7QVX - chains A and B of the 3 polymer chains in the assembly; structure by electron microscopy, 2.50 A resolution.

[Chain A]
Protein: Capsid protein VP1
Source organism: Coxsackievirus A6
UniProtKB: Q6JKS2 (Q6JKS2_9ENTO); residues 1-304 here correspond to UniProt positions 567-870 (UniProt number = residue number + 566)
Chain sequence (304 residues; numbered 1 to 304; the number before each row is that of its first residue):
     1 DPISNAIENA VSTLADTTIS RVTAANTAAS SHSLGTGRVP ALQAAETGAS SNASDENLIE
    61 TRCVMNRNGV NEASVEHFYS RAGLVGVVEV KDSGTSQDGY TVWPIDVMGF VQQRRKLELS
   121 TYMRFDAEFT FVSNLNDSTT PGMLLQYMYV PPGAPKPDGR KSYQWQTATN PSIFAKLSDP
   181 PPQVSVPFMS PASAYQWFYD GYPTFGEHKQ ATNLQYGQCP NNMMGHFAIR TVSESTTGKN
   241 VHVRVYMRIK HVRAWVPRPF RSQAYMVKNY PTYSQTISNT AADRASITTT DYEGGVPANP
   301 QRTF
Unresolved in the structure: 1-61, 205-214, 293-304

[Chain B]
Protein: Capsid protein VP2
Source organism: Coxsackievirus A6
UniProtKB: Q6JKS2 (Q6JKS2_9ENTO); residues 1-256 here correspond to UniProt positions 70-325 (UniProt number = residue number + 69)
Chain sequence (256 residues; numbered 1 to 256; the number before each row is that of its first residue):
     1 SPSVEACGYS DRVAQLTVGN STITTQEAAN IVLSYGEWPG YCPSTDATAV DKPTRPDVSV
    61 NRFYTLSTKS WKTESTGWYW KFPDVLNDTG VFGQNAQFHY LYRSGFCMHV QCNASKFHQG
   121 ALLVVVIPEF VVAASSPATK PNGQGLYPDF AHTNPGKEGQ VFRDPYVLDA GIPLSQALVF
   181 PHQWINLRTN NCATIIMPYV NALPFDSALN HSNFGLAVIP ISPLKYCNGA TTEVPITLTI
   241 APLNSEFSGL RQAIKQ
Unresolved in the structure: 1-29, 139-143, 252-256
What the authors report for this chain:
  - conformationally variable residues (order/disorder transition): Thr45 to Ala47

[Chain A / chain B interface]
Contacting residue pairs - 80 pairs, chain A then chain B:
  Thr121(A) with Glu129(B)
  Tyr122(A) with Glu129(B), hydrogen bond; Val200(B), hydrogen bond (side chain-backbone); Asn201(B); Ala202(B)
  Ala192(A) with Ala202(B), hydrophobic; Leu203(B), hydrophobic
  Ser193(A) with Ala202(B), hydrogen bond (backbone-backbone)
  Ala194(A) with Ala202(B)
  Gln196(A) with Glu129(B); Asn201(B), hydrogen bond; Ala202(B)
  Phe198(A) with Glu129(B)
  Tyr199(A) with Glu129(B); Val131(B); His211(B)
  Asp200(A) with Lys81(B), salt bridge; Glu129(B), hydrogen bond (backbone-side chain); Phe130(B); Val131(B); His211(B); Ser212(B), hydrogen bond (backbone-backbone)
  Gly201(A) with Asn210(B)
  Tyr202(A) with Phe150(B); Thr153(B), hydrogen bond; Asn154(B); Asn210(B), hydrogen bond (backbone-backbone)
  Tyr216(A) with Lys81(B); Phe130(B); Val131(B); Val132(B), hydrogen bond (side chain-backbone); Pro148(B), hydrophobic; Thr153(B)
  Val256(A) with Tyr35(B); Pro128(B), hydrophobic; Val200(B), hydrophobic
  Pro257(A) with Val179(B); Phe180(B)
  Arg258(A) with Pro128(B), hydrogen bond (side chain-backbone); Glu129(B), hydrogen bond (side chain-backbone); Val179(B); Phe180(B)
  Pro259(A) with Ile172(B); Gln176(B); Val179(B); Phe180(B)
  Phe260(A) with Pro173(B); Gln176(B), hydrogen bond (backbone-side chain)
  Arg261(A) with Ala170(B); Gly171(B)
  Ser262(A) with Gly171(B), hydrogen bond (backbone-backbone); Pro173(B)
  Gln263(A) with Val167(B); Gly171(B), hydrogen bond (backbone-backbone)
  Tyr270(A) with Tyr147(B), hydrophobic
  Pro271(A) with Val131(B), hydrophobic; Ala133(B); Ala170(B)
  Thr272(A) with Ala133(B); Ala134(B); Leu146(B), hydrogen bond (side chain-backbone)
  Tyr273(A) with Ala133(B), hydrophobic; Ala134(B), hydrogen bond (backbone-backbone); Ser135(B); Ser136(B), hydrogen bond (backbone-backbone); Arg163(B), hydrogen bond; Asp164(B), hydrogen bond; Val167(B); Asp169(B); Ala170(B); Gly171(B)
  Ser274(A) with Ser136(B)
  Gln275(A) with Ser135(B); Ser136(B), hydrogen bond (backbone-backbone); Pro137(B)
  Thr276(A) with Ala138(B)
  Ile277(A) with Asp164(B)
  Asn279(A) with Tyr166(B)
  Thr280(A) with Tyr166(B), hydrogen bond (backbone-side chain); Pro173(B)
Other interface residues (no listed pair), chain A (35 interface residues in all): Pro191, Gln215, Met266, Val267, Ser278
Other interface residues (no listed pair), chain B (40 interface residues in all): Ile127, Ala177

[Overview]
Chain A and chain B form an interface of 35 and 40 residues respectively; the contacts include 21 hydrogen
bonds and 1 salt bridge. Polar contacts include Asp200(A)-Lys81(B), Tyr122(A)-Glu129(B) and
Tyr122(A)-Val200(B). The paper reports conformational variability at Thr45(B).
Here chain A is Capsid protein VP1 and chain B is Capsid protein VP2, both from Coxsackievirus A6. Entry 7QVX
(Cryo-EM structure of coxsackievirus A6 altered particle) was determined by electron microscopy, deposited
together with 7QVY and 7QW9.
